Entry 8F7X (electron microscopy, 3.28 A resolution); this record covers chains A and E of the 6 polymer chains in the assembly.

== Chain A ==
Name: Guanine nucleotide-binding protein G(i) subunit alpha-1
Organism: Homo sapiens
UniProt: P63096 (GNAI1_HUMAN); residue numbers follow UniProt; this construct covers 1-354
Chain sequence (354 residues; numbered 1 to 354; the number before each row is that of its first residue):
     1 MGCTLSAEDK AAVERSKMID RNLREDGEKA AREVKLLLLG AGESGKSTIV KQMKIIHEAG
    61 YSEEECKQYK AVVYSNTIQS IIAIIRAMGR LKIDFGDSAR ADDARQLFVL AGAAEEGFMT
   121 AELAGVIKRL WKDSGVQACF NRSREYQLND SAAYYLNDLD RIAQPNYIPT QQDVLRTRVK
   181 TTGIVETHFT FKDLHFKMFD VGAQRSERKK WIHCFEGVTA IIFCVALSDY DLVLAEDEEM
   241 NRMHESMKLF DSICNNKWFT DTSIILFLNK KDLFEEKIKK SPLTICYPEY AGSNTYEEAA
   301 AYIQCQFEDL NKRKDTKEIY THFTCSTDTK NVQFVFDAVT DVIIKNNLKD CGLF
Not modelled in the structure: 1-3, 55-181, 236-238
Sequence notes: conflict A203 (Gly in P63096), S326 (Ala in P63096)
Swiss-Prot annotation at these positions:
  - region: K35 to T48 (G1 motif), D173 to T181 (G2 motif), F196 to G202, Q204, R205 (G3 motif), I265 to D272 (G4 motif), T324, C325, T327 to T329 (G5 motif)
  - binding site (GTP): E43 to T48, S151, L175 to T181, D200 to G202, Q204, N269 to D272
  - binding site (Mg(2+)): S47, T181
  - modified residue: R178 (ADP-ribosylarginine), Q204 (Deamidated glutamine), C351 (ADP-ribosylcysteine)
  - lipidation: G2 (N-myristoyl glycine), C3 (S-palmitoyl cysteine)
  - natural variant: G40 (G40C: In NEDHISB; G40R: In NEDHISB), G45 (G45D: In NEDHISB), T48 (T48I: In NEDHISB; T48K: In NEDHISB), Q52 (Q52P: In NEDHISB), S75 (deletion: In NEDHISB; uncertain significance), Q172 (deletion: In NEDHISB), D173 (D173V: In NEDHISB), E186 to F189 (deletion: In NEDHISB; uncertain significance), C224 (C224Y: In NEDHISB), K270 (K270N: In NEDHISB; K270R: In NEDHISB), D272 (D272G: In NEDHISB), V332 (V332E: In NEDHISB; uncertain significance)
  - mutagenesis: G42 (G42R: Abolishes switch to an activated conformation and dissociation from beta and gamma subunits upon GTP binding. Abolishes interaction with RGS family members), E116 (E116L: Enhances interaction (inactive GDP-bound) with RGS14), Q147 (Q147L: Enhances interaction (inactive GDP-bound) with RGS14), E245 (E245L: Enhances interaction (inactive GDP-bound) with RGS14)

== Chain E ==
Name: scFv16
Organism: synthetic construct
Notes: antibody fragment or engineered binder
Chain sequence (248 residues; numbered 1 to 248; the number before each row is that of its first residue):
     1 MVQLVESGGG LVQPGGSRKL SCSASGFAFS SFGMHWVRQA PEKGLEWVAY ISSGSGTIYY
    61 ADTVKGRFTI SRDDPKNTLF LQMTSLRSED TAMYYCVRSI YYYGSSPFDF WGQGTTLTVS
   121 AGGGGSGGGG SGGGGSADIV MTQATSSVPV TPGESVSISC RSSKSLLHSN GNTYLYWFLQ
   181 RPGQSPQLLI YRMSNLASGV PDRFSGSGSG TAFTLTISRL EAEDVGVYYC MQHLEYPLTF
   241 GAGTKLEL
Not modelled in the structure: 1, 122-134
Cystine bridges: C22-C96, C160-C230

== How chain A and chain E interact ==
Contacting residue pairs (15; chain A residue first):
  S6(A) with H168(E); Y174(E), hydrogen bond
  A7(A) with Y236(E), hydrophobic
  E8(A) with Y101(E); Y174(E); Y176(E), hydrogen bond; R192(E), salt bridge
  K10(A) with Y236(E)
  A11(A) with Y101(E), hydrophobic
  E14(A) with S52(E), hydrogen bond; S53(E); G56(E); T57(E)
  R15(A) with Y101(E)
  M18(A) with S53(E)
Also at the interface, not in a pair above, chain A (11 interface residues in all): T4, L5, A12
Also at the interface, not in a pair above, chain E (16 interface residues in all): G54, I100, Y102, P107, N170, H233

== Summary ==
Chain A and chain E form an interface of 11 and 16 residues respectively, with 3 hydrogen bonds and 1 salt
bridge. Among the polar pairs are E8(A)-R192(E), S6(A)-Y174(E) and E8(A)-Y176(E).
Chain A is Guanine nucleotide-binding protein G(i) subunit alpha-1 (Homo sapiens) and chain E is scFv16
(synthetic construct); the structure, Gi bound nociceptin receptor in complex with nociceptin peptide, was
determined by electron microscopy together with 8F7Q, 8F7R, 8F7S and 8F7W from the same study.
